5Z7G - chains B and D of the 4 polymer chains in the assembly; structure by X-ray diffraction, 2.30 A resolution.

# Chain B
Name: Tax1-binding protein 1
Organism: Homo sapiens
UniProt: Q86VP1 (TAXB1_HUMAN); residues 1-121 here = UniProt positions 1-121
Amino-acid sequence (121 residues; row label = number of the first residue in the row):
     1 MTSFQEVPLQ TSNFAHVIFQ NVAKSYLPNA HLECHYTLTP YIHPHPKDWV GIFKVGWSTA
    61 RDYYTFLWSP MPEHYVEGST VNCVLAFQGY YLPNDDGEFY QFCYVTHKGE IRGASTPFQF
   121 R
Not modelled in the structure: 1-12
UniProt features mapped onto this chain:
  - mutagenesis: Ala114 (A114Q: Complete loss of TBK1 and RB1CC1 binding)
Reported in the primary citation:
  - post-translational modification sites: Ser25 (citing earlier work)
  - mutagenesis - S25E: decreased binding to 5-azacytidine-induced protein 2 (chain D)

# Chain D
Name: 5-azacytidine-induced protein 2
Organism: Homo sapiens
UniProt: Q9H6S1 (AZI2_HUMAN); numbering as in UniProt (aligned over 33-75)
Amino-acid sequence (43 residues; each row starts with the number of its first residue):
    33 ESVASHFALV TAYEDIKKRL KDSEKENSLL KKRIRFLEEK LIA
Reported in the primary citation:
  - mutagenesis - S37K, A44E: decreased localization
  - mutagenesis - S37K, A44E: abolished binding to TBK1

# How chain B and chain D interact
Residue-residue contacts (10):
  Val55(B) with Tyr45(D)
  Gly56(B) with His38(D)
  Gly97(B) with Lys49(D); Lys53(D)
  Glu98(B) with Lys49(D), salt bridge
  Phe99(B) with Tyr45(D); Lys49(D); Leu52(D), hydrophobic
  Gln119(B) with Lys53(D)
  Arg121(B) with Glu56(D), salt bridge
Also at the interface, not in a pair above, chain B (9 interface residues in all): Trp57, Ser58
The authors on this interface:
  - residue pairs: Arg121(B)-Glu56(D)
  - interface residues, chain D: His38(D), Tyr45(D)

# Overview
9 residues of chain B and 6 residues of chain D are in contact, with 2 salt bridges. Among the polar pairs are
Glu98(B)-Lys49(D) and Arg121(B)-Glu56(D). The authors report a contact between Arg121(B) and Glu56(D). The
paper reports that S37K and A44E of chain D reduce localization; interface residues His38(D) and Tyr45(D).
Chain B is Tax1-binding protein 1 and chain D is 5-azacytidine-induced protein 2, both from Homo sapiens; the
structure, Crystal structure of TAX1BP1 SKICH region in complex with NAP1, was determined by X-ray diffraction
together with 5Z7A and 5Z7L from the same study.
